Entry 7ZBT (electron microscopy, 3.30 A resolution); this record covers chains N and F of the 16 polymer chains in the assembly.

== Chain N ==
Molecule: Ribulose bisphosphate carboxylase small subunit
From: Halothiobacillus neapolitanus
UniProtKB: P45686 (RBS_HALNC); residues 1-110 here = UniProt positions 1-110
Sequence (110 residues; numbered 1 to 110; the number before each row is that of its first residue):
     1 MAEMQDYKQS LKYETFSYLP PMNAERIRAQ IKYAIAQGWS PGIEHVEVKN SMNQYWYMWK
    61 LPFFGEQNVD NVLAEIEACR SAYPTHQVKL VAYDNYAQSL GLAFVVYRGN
Unresolved in the structure: 1-2

== Chain F ==
Molecule: Ribulose bisphosphate carboxylase large chain
From: Halothiobacillus neapolitanus
Notes: EC 4.1.1.39
UniProtKB: O85040 (RBL1_HALNC); numbering as in UniProt (aligned over 1-473)
Sequence (473 residues; row label = number of the first residue in the row):
     1 MAVKKYSAGV KEYRQTYWMP EYTPLDSDIL ACFKITPQPG VDREEAAAAV AAESSTGTWT
    61 TVWTDLLTDM DYYKGRAYRI EDVPGDDAAF YAFIAYPIDL FEEGSVVNVF TSLVGNVFGF
   121 KAVRGLRLED VRFPLAYVKT CGGPPHGIQV ERDKMNKYGR PLLGCTIKPK LGLSAKNYGR
   181 AVYECLRGGL DFTKDDENIN SQPFMRWRDR FLFVQDATET AEAQTGERKG HYLNVTAPTP
   241 EEMYKRAEFA KEIGAPIIMH DYITGGFTAN TGLAKWCQDN GVLLHIHRAM HAVIDRNPNH
   301 GIHFRVLTKI LRLSGGDHLH TGTVVGKLEG DRASTLGWID LLRESFIPED RSRGIFFDQD
   361 WGSMPGVFAV ASGGIHVWHM PALVNIFGDD SVLQFGGGTL GHPWGNAAGA AANRVALEAC
   421 VEARNQGRDI EKEGKEILTA AAQHSPELKI AMETWKEIKF EFDTVDKLDT QNR
Unresolved in the structure: 1-12, 457-473
UniProt features mapped onto this chain:
  - active site (Proton acceptor): K168, H287
  - binding site (substrate): N116, T166, K170, R288, H320, S372
  - binding site (Mg(2+)): K194, D196, E197
  - site: K327 (Transition state stabilizer)
  - modified residue: K194 (N6-carboxylysine)
  - mutagenesis: Y72 (Y72A: No longer binds N-repeats in CsoS2A; when associated with A-346 and 'A-96' in CbbS; Y72R: No longer binds N-repeats in CsoS2A), F346 (F346A: No longer binds N-repeats in CsoS2A; when associated with A-72 and 'A-96' in CbbS)
From the paper describing this entry:
  - post-translational modification sites: K194
  - catalytic residues: K194, H285, H287, H320

== How chain N and chain F interact ==
Pairs across the interface (57):
  M4(N) - W404(F)
  Y7(N) - G188(F)
  Y7(N) - A407(F)  hydrophobic
  Y7(N) - A411(F)
  Q9(N) - R187(F)  hydrogen bond
  Q9(N) - T225(F)
  S10(N) - Q224(F)
  L11(N) - Q224(F)
  L11(N) - T225(F)
  K12(N) - T225(F)  hydrogen bond (backbone-backbone)
  K12(N) - E227(F)
  E14(N) - N156(F)
  E14(N) - K157(F)
  E14(N) - R160(F)  salt bridge
  E14(N) - E227(F)  hydrogen bond (backbone-side chain)
  E14(N) - R414(F)  hydrogen bond (backbone-side chain)
  E14(N) - E418(F)
  T15(N) - Y158(F)  hydrogen bond (side chain-backbone)
  T15(N) - R160(F)  hydrogen bond
  T15(N) - R414(F)
  T15(N) - E418(F)
  F16(N) - E418(F)  hydrogen bond (backbone-side chain)
  F16(N) - V421(F)  hydrophobic
  F16(N) - E422(F)
  S17(N) - E227(F)
  S17(N) - E418(F)  hydrogen bond (backbone-side chain)
  Y18(N) - R187(F)
  Y18(N) - G188(F)  hydrogen bond (side chain-backbone)
  Y18(N) - G189(F)
  Y18(N) - R414(F)
  Y18(N) - V415(F)
  Y18(N) - E418(F)  hydrogen bond (backbone-side chain)
  L19(N) - V415(F)
  L19(N) - E418(F)  hydrogen bond (backbone-side chain)
  L19(N) - A419(F)
  L19(N) - E422(F)
  P20(N) - H444(F)
  M22(N) - E422(F)
  R26(N) - E422(F)  salt bridge
  R26(N) - Q426(F)
  A29(N) - Q426(F)
  Q30(N) - E422(F)
  Q30(N) - N425(F)  hydrogen bond
  Y33(N) - R424(F)  hydrogen bond
  Y33(N) - N425(F)  hydrogen bond
  M52(N) - G226(F)
  Q54(N) - D153(F)  hydrogen bond (side chain-backbone)
  Q54(N) - K154(F)  hydrogen bond (side chain-backbone)
  A97(N) - Q149(F)
  S99(N) - Y158(F)
  L100(N) - Y158(F)
  L100(N) - G159(F)
  G101(N) - G159(F)
  G101(N) - D389(F)
  L102(N) - G159(F)
  L102(N) - N425(F)
  A103(N) - Y158(F)  hydrophobic
Other interface residues (no listed pair), chain N (31 interface residues in all): E3, Q5, D6, Y13, Q98
Other interface residues (no listed pair), chain F (35 interface residues in all): R152, A223, R228, P403, A408, E447

== Summary ==
31 residues of chain N face 35 of chain F across their interface; the contacts include 16 hydrogen bonds and 2
salt bridges. Polar pairs include E14(N)-R160(F), R26(N)-E422(F) and Q9(N)-R187(F). From the paper: catalytic
residues K194(F), H285(F) and H287(F) among others; a modification site at K194(F).
Chain N is Ribulose bisphosphate carboxylase small subunit and chain F is Ribulose bisphosphate carboxylase
large chain, both from Halothiobacillus neapolitanus; the structure, Subtomogram averaging of Rubisco from
native Halothiobacillus carboxysomes, was determined by electron microscopy (same publication as 7ZC1).
